4AKB - chains A and E of the 8 polymer chains in the assembly; structure by X-ray diffraction, 1.95 A resolution.

Chain A (and E):
Protein: Agglutinin alpha chain
Source organism: Artocarpus integer
Notes: chain E of this document is another copy of the same molecule, construct and numbering; everything in this record applies to it too
UniProt: P18670 (LECA_ARTIN); residues 1-133 here = UniProt positions 1-133
Amino-acid sequence (133 residues; row label = number of the first residue in the row):
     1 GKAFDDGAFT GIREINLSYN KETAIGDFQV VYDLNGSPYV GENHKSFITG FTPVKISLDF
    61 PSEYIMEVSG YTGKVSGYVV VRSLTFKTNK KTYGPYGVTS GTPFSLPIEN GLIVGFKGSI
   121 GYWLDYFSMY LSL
Curated features (UniProtKB/Swiss-Prot):
  - region: Val68 to Asn89 (IgA-binding)
  - glycosylation: Asn43 (N-linked (GlcNAc...) asparagine)
  - natural variant: Lys45 (K45L; K45T), Met66 (M66D; M66V), Lys74 (N74K: this construct carries the variant)

How chain A and chain E interact:
Pairs across the interface (7):
  Thr102(A) with Pro103(E)
  Pro103(A) with Pro103(E)
  Leu106(A) with Leu106(E), hydrophobic
  Glu109(A) with Lys117(E), salt bridge; Ser128(E), hydrogen bond
  Lys117(A) with Glu109(E), salt bridge
  Ser128(A) with Glu109(E), hydrogen bond
Interface residues without a listed pair, chain A (7 interface residues in all): Leu131
Interface residues without a listed pair, chain E (7 interface residues in all): Thr102, Leu131

Overview:
The chain A/chain E interface involves 7 residues from each chain; the contacts include 2 hydrogen bonds and 2
salt bridges. Among the polar pairs are Glu109(A)-Lys117(E) and Glu109(A)-Ser128(E).
Chain A and chain E are both Agglutinin alpha chain (Artocarpus integer); the structure, Structure of
Galactose Binding lectin from Champedak (CGB) with Galactose, was determined by X-ray diffraction (same
publication as 4AK4, 4AKC and 4AKD).
